Entry 7DN2 (electron microscopy, 2.70 A resolution); this record covers chains e and f of the 18 polymer chains in the assembly.

[Chain e (and f)]
Molecule: Major structural protein ORF14
Source organism: Helicobacter pylori bacteriophage KHP30
Notes: chain f of this document is another copy of the same molecule, construct and numbering; everything in this record applies to it too
Reference sequence: I7H0H9 (ORF14_BPKHP); residues 1-381 here = UniProt positions 1-381
Sequence (381 residues; each row starts with the number of its first residue):
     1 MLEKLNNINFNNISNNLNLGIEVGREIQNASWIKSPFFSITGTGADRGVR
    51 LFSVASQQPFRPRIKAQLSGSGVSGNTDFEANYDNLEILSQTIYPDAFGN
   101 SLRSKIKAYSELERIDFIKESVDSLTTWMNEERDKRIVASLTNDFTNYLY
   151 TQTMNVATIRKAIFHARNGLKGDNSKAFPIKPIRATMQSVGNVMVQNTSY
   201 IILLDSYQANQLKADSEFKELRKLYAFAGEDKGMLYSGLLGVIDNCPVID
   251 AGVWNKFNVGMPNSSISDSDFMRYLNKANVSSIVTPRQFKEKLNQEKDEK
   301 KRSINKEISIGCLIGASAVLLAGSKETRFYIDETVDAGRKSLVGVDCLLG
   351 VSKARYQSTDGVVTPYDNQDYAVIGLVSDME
Disordered / not traced: 1-4, 297-303

[Interface between chain e and chain f]
Contacting residue pairs - 132 pairs, chain e then chain f:
  Ile13(e) with Tyr94(f), hydrophobic; Pro95(f)
  Ser14(e) with Ala278(f)
  Leu19(e) with Gln58(f)
  Gly20(e) with Gln58(f), hydrogen bond (backbone-side chain); Pro59(f)
  Ile21(e) with Pro59(f); Arg61(f)
  Glu22(e) with Val54(f); Pro59(f), hydrogen bond (backbone-backbone); Phe60(f); Arg61(f), hydrogen bond (backbone-backbone)
  Val23(e) with Arg61(f); Arg63(f)
  Gly24(e) with Phe60(f); Arg61(f), hydrogen bond (backbone-backbone)
  Ile27(e) with Arg63(f); Ile64(f); Lys65(f)
  Gln28(e) with Pro62(f); Arg63(f), hydrogen bond (backbone-backbone); Ile64(f); Lys65(f), hydrogen bond (backbone-backbone); Tyr356(f)
  Asn29(e) with Lys65(f); Lys181(f)
  Ala30(e) with Lys65(f), hydrogen bond (backbone-backbone); Tyr366(f), hydrophobic; Tyr371(f)
  Ser31(e) with Gln67(f)
  Trp32(e) with Arg167(f); Pro179(f), hydrogen bond (side chain-backbone); Ile180(f), hydrogen bond (side chain-backbone); Lys181(f); Pro182(f); Gln196(f), hydrogen bond (backbone-side chain); Thr198(f); Tyr200(f)
  Ile33(e) with Arg167(f); Gln196(f)
  Lys34(e) with Arg167(f); Gln196(f), hydrogen bond (backbone-side chain)
  Pro36(e) with Val193(f), hydrophobic; Met194(f)
  Phe38(e) with Met187(f), hydrophobic; Met194(f), hydrophobic
  Ser39(e) with Val193(f); Met194(f), hydrogen bond (side chain-backbone)
  Ala97(e) with Ser74(f); Gly75(f), hydrogen bond (backbone-backbone)
  Phe98(e) with Val73(f)
  Gly99(e) with Gly72(f); Val73(f), hydrogen bond (backbone-backbone)
  Asn100(e) with Gly72(f); Phe79(f); Asn82(f); Asp84(f), hydrogen bond
  Ser101(e) with Phe79(f), hydrogen bond (side chain-backbone); Asn82(f); Tyr83(f); Asp84(f), hydrogen bond (backbone-backbone)
  Leu102(e) with Asp84(f); Asn85(f); Leu86(f)
  Arg103(e) with Tyr83(f)
  Glu113(e) with Arg63(f), hydrogen bond (backbone-side chain)
  Arg114(e) with Arg63(f), hydrogen bond (backbone-side chain)
  Phe117(e) with Leu86(f), hydrophobic
  Glu120(e) with Lys65(f), salt bridge
  Asp123(e) with Lys65(f), salt bridge
  Ser124(e) with Lys65(f), hydrogen bond; Leu68(f); Leu86(f)
  Leu125(e) with Leu68(f), hydrophobic
  Thr127(e) with Gln67(f)
  Trp128(e) with Gly70(f), hydrogen bond (side chain-backbone); Ser71(f)
  Ile201(e) with Val193(f), hydrophobic
  Ser206(e) with Phe164(f); Asn168(f), hydrogen bond
  Tyr207(e) with Phe164(f), hydrophobic; Leu170(f); Asn174(f)
  Asn210(e) with Arg160(f)
  Lys213(e) with Arg160(f); Asp244(f), salt bridge
  Lys219(e) with Glu217(f); Glu220(f), salt bridge
  Lys223(e) with Leu224(f); Phe227(f)
  Ala226(e) with Phe227(f), hydrophobic; Ala228(f)
  Phe227(e) with Phe227(f), hydrophobic
  Gly233(e) with Gln188(f); Glu230(f)
  Met234(e) with Gln188(f); Val190(f), hydrophobic
  Leu235(e) with Leu221(f), hydrophobic; Leu224(f), hydrophobic; Tyr225(f)
  Tyr236(e) with Tyr225(f), hydrophobic; Glu230(f); Val242(f), hydrophobic; Asn245(f), hydrogen bond (backbone-backbone)
  Ser237(e) with Asn197(f); Asn245(f)
  Gly238(e) with Asp244(f)
  Leu239(e) with Gln188(f); Val190(f), hydrophobic; Val195(f), hydrophobic
  Pro247(e) with Val190(f)
  Ile249(e) with Val193(f), hydrophobic; Val195(f), hydrophobic
  Gly252(e) with Asn168(f)
  Val253(e) with Phe164(f), hydrophobic; Asn168(f), hydrogen bond (backbone-side chain); Lys176(f)
  Trp254(e) with Lys176(f), hydrogen bond (backbone-side chain)
  Asn255(e) with Asn168(f); Lys176(f)
  Lys256(e) with Ser69(f); Pro365(f)
  Phe257(e) with Gln67(f), hydrogen bond (backbone-side chain); Ser69(f); Pro365(f), hydrophobic; Tyr366(f), hydrophobic
  Asn258(e) with Pro179(f)
  Arg273(e) with Ser71(f)
  Leu342(e) with Tyr83(f), hydrophobic
  Gly344(e) with Phe79(f)
  Val345(e) with Phe79(f)
  Met380(e) with Asn174(f)
Other interface residues (no listed pair), chain e (75 interface residues in all): Glu26, Ile40, Ile115, Glu131, Glu132, Ala214, Arg222, Gly241, Val242, Tyr330
Other interface residues (no listed pair), chain f (73 interface residues in all): Arg50, Ile88, Lys161, Ala177, Phe178, Ala185, Ser189, Gly191, Asp231, Ser317

[In short]
The interface between chain e and chain f involves 75 residues on one side and 73 on the other; the contacts
include 26 hydrogen bonds and 4 salt bridges. Polar pairs include Glu120(e)-Lys65(f), Asp123(e)-Lys65(f) and
Lys213(e)-Asp244(f).
Chain e and chain f are both Major structural protein ORF14 (Helicobacter pylori bacteriophage KHP30); the
structure, Acidic stable capsid structure of Helicobacter pylori bacteriophage KHP30, was determined by
electron microscopy, deposited together with 7DOU and 7F2P.
